5DWS - chains A and E of the 8 polymer chains in the assembly; structure by X-ray diffraction, 1.65 A resolution.

== Chain A (and E) ==
Name: E3 ubiquitin-protein ligase Itchy homolog
Organism: Homo sapiens
Notes: EC 6.3.2.-; chain E of this document is another copy of the same molecule, construct and numbering; everything in this record applies to it too
UniProtKB: Q96J02 (ITCH_HUMAN), isoform Q96J02-3; residues 436-474 here correspond to UniProt positions 285-323 (UniProt number = residue number - 151)
Chain sequence (47 residues; row label = number of the first residue in the row):
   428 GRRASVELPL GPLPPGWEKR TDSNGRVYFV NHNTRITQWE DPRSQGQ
Unresolved in the structure: 428-436, 474 (chain E: 428-437, 473-474)
Differences from the reference sequence: expression tag (428-435)

== How chain A and chain E interact ==
Residue-residue contacts - 11 pairs, chain A then chain E:
  Asn451(A) with Glu467(E); Asp468(E); Ser471(E)
  Gly452(A) with Asp468(E), hydrogen bond (backbone-backbone); Ser471(E)
  Arg453(A) with Trp466(E)
  Val454(A) with Val454(E), hydrophobic
  Trp466(A) with Arg453(E)
  Glu467(A) with Asn451(E)
  Asp468(A) with Gly452(E), hydrogen bond (backbone-backbone)
  Ser471(A) with Gly452(E)
Also at the interface, not in a pair above, chain A (9 interface residues in all): Phe456
Also at the interface, not in a pair above, chain E (9 interface residues in all): Phe456

== In short ==
Chain A and chain E each contribute 9 residues to their interface; the contacts include 2 hydrogen bonds. The
hydrogen-bonded pair Gly452(A)-Asp468(E) is a backbone contact.
Both chains are E3 ubiquitin-protein ligase Itchy homolog (Homo sapiens). Entry 5DWS (Crystal Structure of
ITCH WW3 domain in complex with TXNIP peptide) was determined by X-ray diffraction.
